Entry 7X47 (electron microscopy, 3.66 A resolution); this record covers chains L and H of the 5 polymer chains in the assembly.

# Chain L
Name: 2E6 light chain
Organism: Mus musculus
Chain sequence (107 residues; each row starts with the number of its first residue):
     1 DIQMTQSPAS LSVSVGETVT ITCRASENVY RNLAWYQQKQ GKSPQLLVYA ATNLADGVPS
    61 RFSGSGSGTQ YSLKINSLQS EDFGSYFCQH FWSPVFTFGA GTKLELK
Disulfide bonds: Cys-23/Cys-88

# Chain H
Name: 2E6 heavy chain
Organism: Mus musculus
Chain sequence (119 residues; each row starts with the number of its first residue):
     1 QVQLKQSGPG LVQPSQSLSI TCTVSGFSLT NYGVHWVRQS PGKGLEWLGV IWRGGSTDYN
    61 AAFMSRLSIT KDNSKSQVFF KMNSLQADDT AIYYCAKGDY YGYDAMDSWG QGTSVTVSR
Disulfide bonds: Cys-22/Cys-95

# Interface between chain L and chain H
Residue-residue contacts - 24 pairs, chain L then chain H:
  Tyr-36(L) / Ala-105(H)
  Tyr-36(L) / Met-106(H)  hydrogen bond (side chain-backbone)
  Tyr-36(L) / Trp-109(H)  hydrophobic
  Gln-38(L) / Gln-39(H)
  Gln-38(L) / Tyr-94(H)
  Lys-42(L) / Tyr-94(H)  hydrogen bond (backbone-side chain)
  Ser-43(L) / Tyr-94(H)
  Ser-43(L) / Trp-109(H)
  Ser-43(L) / Gly-110(H)
  Pro-44(L) / Trp-109(H)  hydrogen bond (backbone-side chain)
  Leu-46(L) / Met-106(H)
  Tyr-49(L) / Tyr-100(H)  hydrophobic
  Tyr-49(L) / Tyr-101(H)
  Ala-50(L) / Tyr-103(H)  hydrophobic
  Asp-56(L) / Tyr-100(H)
  Phe-87(L) / Leu-45(H)  hydrophobic
  Gln-89(L) / Met-106(H)
  Phe-91(L) / Tyr-103(H)
  Phe-91(L) / Asp-104(H)
  Pro-94(L) / Asp-58(H)
  Val-95(L) / Trp-47(H)  hydrophobic
  Val-95(L) / Asn-60(H)
  Phe-96(L) / Trp-47(H)
  Phe-98(L) / Leu-45(H)  hydrophobic
Other interface residues (no listed pair), chain L (19 interface residues in all): Ala-34, Asn-53, Ala-55
Other interface residues (no listed pair), chain H (17 interface residues in all): Val-37, Glu-46, Trp-52

# In short
19 residues of chain L face 17 of chain H across their interface, with 3 hydrogen bonds. Among the polar pairs
are Tyr-36(L)/Met-106(H), Lys-42(L)/Tyr-94(H) and Pro-44(L)/Trp-109(H).
Chain L is 2E6 light chain and chain H is 2E6 heavy chain, both from Mus musculus; the structure, Cryo-EM
structure of Coxsackievirus B1 empty particle in complex with nAb 2E6 (classified from CVB1 mature ..., was
determined by electron microscopy together with 7X2G, 7X2I, 7X2O, 7X2T, 7X2W, 7X35 and 7 further entries from
the same study.
